4WSA - chains R and C of the 5 polymer chains in the assembly; structure by X-ray diffraction, 3.40 A resolution.

Chain R:
Molecule: Influenza B vRNA promoter 3' end
Sequence (18 nucleotides; each row starts with the number of its first residue):
     1 UAUACCUCUG CUUCUGCU
Not modelled in the structure: 15-18

Chain C:
Protein: PB2
From: Influenza B virus
UniProt: Q5V8X3 (Q5V8X3_9INFB); numbering as in UniProt (aligned over 1-770)
Amino-acid sequence (798 residues; numbered -8 to 789; the number before each row is that of its first residue; numbers below 1 keep their minus sign (Gly-8 is residue -8)):
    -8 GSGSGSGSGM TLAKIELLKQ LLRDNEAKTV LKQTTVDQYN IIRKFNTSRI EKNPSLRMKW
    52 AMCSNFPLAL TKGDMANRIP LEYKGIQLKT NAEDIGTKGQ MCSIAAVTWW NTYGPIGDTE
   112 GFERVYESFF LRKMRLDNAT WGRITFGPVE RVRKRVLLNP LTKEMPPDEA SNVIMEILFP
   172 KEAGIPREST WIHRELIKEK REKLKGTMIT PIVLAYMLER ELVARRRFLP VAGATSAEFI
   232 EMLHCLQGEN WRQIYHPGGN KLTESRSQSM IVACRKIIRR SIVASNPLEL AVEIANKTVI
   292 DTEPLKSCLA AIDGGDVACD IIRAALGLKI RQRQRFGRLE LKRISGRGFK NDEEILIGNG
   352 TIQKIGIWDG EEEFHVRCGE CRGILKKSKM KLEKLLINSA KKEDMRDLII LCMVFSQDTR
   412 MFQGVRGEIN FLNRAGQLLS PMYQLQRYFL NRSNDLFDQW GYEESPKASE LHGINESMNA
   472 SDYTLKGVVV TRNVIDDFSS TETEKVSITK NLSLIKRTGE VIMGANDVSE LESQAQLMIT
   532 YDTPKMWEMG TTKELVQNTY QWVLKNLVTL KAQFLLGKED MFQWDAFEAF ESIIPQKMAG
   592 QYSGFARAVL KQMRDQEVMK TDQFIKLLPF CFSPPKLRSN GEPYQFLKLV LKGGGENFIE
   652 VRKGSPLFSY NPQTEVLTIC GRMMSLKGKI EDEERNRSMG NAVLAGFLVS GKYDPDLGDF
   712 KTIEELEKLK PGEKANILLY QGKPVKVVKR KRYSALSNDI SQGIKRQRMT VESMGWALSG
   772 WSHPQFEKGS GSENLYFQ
Not modelled in the structure: -8 to 0, 486-495, 741-789
Construct notes: expression tag (-8 to 0, 771-789)
Reported in the primary citation:
  - conformationally variable residues (domain motion): Ile321, Lys496
  - contacts within the chain: Glu155-Arg217 (salt bridge)

Chain R / chain C interface:
Pairs across the interface - 9 pairs, chain R then chain C:
  G10(R) with Trp51(C), hydrogen bond to the sugar
  C11(R) with Arg40(C), base contact; Glu42(C), base contact; Arg48(C), salt bridge to the phosphate; Trp51(C), hydrogen bond to the phosphate
  U12(R) with Thr38(C), hydrogen bond to the base; Ser39(C), base contact; Arg40(C), hydrogen bond to the base
  U13(R) with Arg40(C), sugar contact
Interface residues without a listed pair, chain C (7 interface residues in all): Ile41

Summary:
4 residues of chain R face 7 of chain C across their interface; the contacts include 4 hydrogen bonds and 1
salt bridge. Polar contacts include U12(R)-Thr38(C), U12(R)-Arg40(C) and G10(R)-Trp51(C). From the paper:
conformational variability at Ile321(C) and Lys496(C); contacts within the chain involving Glu155(C) and
Arg217(C).
Here chain R is Influenza B vRNA promoter 3' end and chain C is PB2 (Influenza B virus). Entry 4WSA (Crystal
structure of Influenza B polymerase bound to the vRNA promoter (FluB1 form)) was determined by X-ray
diffraction, deposited together with 4WRT.
